2H9G - chains B and R of the 3 polymer chains in the assembly; structure by X-ray diffraction, 2.32 A resolution.

[Chain B]
Molecule: Fab BdF1, heavy chain
Organism: Homo sapiens
Notes: fragment: Fab fragment; antibody fragment or engineered binder
Amino-acid sequence (228 residues; numbered 1 to 221 plus 7 insertion-coded residues; the number before each row is that of its first residue; a row labelled like 82A-82C holds insertion residues (82A, then the next letters in order)):
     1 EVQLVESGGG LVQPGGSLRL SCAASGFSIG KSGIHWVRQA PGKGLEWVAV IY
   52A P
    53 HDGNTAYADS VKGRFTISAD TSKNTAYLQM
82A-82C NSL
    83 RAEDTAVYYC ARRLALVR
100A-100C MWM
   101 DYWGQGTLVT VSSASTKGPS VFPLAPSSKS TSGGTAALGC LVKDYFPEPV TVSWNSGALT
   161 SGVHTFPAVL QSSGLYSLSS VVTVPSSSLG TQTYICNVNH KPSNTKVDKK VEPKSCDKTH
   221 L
Disordered / not traced: 129-133, 214-221
Disulfides: Cys22-Cys92, Cys140-Cys196

[Chain R]
Molecule: Tumor necrosis factor receptor superfamily member 10B precursor
Organism: Homo sapiens
Notes: fragment: extra cellular domain
UniProt: O14763 (TR10B_HUMAN); residues 1-130 here correspond to UniProt positions 54-183 (UniProt number = residue number + 53)
Amino-acid sequence (130 residues; row label = number of the first residue in the row):
     1 ALITQQDLAP QQRAAPQQKR SSPSEGLCPP GHHISEDGRD CISCKYGQDY STHWNDLLFC
    61 LRCTRCDSGE VELSPCTTTR NTVCQCEEGT FREEDSPEMC RKCRTGCPRG MVKVGDCTPW
   121 SDIECVHKES
Disordered / not traced: 1-20, 129-130
Disulfides: Cys28-Cys41, Cys44-Cys60, Cys63-Cys76, Cys66-Cys84, Cys86-Cys100, Cys103-Cys117, Cys107-Cys125

[Interface between chain B and chain R]
Contacting residue pairs (21):
  Phe27(B) - Phe59(R)  hydrophobic
  Gly30(B) - Glu36(R)
  Lys31(B) - Glu36(R)
  Ser32(B) - Leu58(R)
  Ser32(B) - Phe59(R)
  His53(B) - Glu36(R)  salt bridge
  Arg94(B) - Phe59(R)
  Arg95(B) - Leu58(R)
  Arg95(B) - Phe59(R)
  Leu96(B) - Leu57(R)
  Leu96(B) - Leu58(R)  hydrogen bond (backbone-backbone)
  Leu96(B) - Phe59(R)
  Ala97(B) - Asp56(R)
  Ala97(B) - Leu57(R)  hydrophobic
  Ala97(B) - Leu58(R)
  Leu98(B) - Ile34(R)  hydrophobic
  Leu98(B) - Ser35(R)
  Leu98(B) - Glu36(R)
  Leu98(B) - Gly38(R)
  Leu98(B) - Asp56(R)  hydrogen bond (backbone-backbone)
  Leu98(B) - Leu58(R)
Also at the interface, not in a pair above, chain B (14 interface residues in all): Glu1, Val99, Arg100, Trp100B
Also at the interface, not in a pair above, chain R (10 interface residues in all): Asp37, Arg62

[In short]
Chain B and chain R form an interface of 14 and 10 residues respectively, with 2 hydrogen bonds and 1 salt
bridge. Polar pairs include His53(B)-Glu36(R), Leu96(B)-Leu58(R) and Leu98(B)-Asp56(R).
Here chain B is Fab BdF1, heavy chain and chain R is Tumor necrosis factor receptor superfamily member 10B
precursor, both from Homo sapiens. Entry 2H9G (Crystal structure of phage derived Fab BdF1 with human Death
Receptor 5 (DR5)) was determined by X-ray diffraction.
